6MNG - chains C and A of the 4 polymer chains in the assembly; structure by X-ray diffraction, 2.66 A resolution.

== Chain C ==
Protein: H-2 class II histocompatibility antigen, A-B alpha chain
Source organism: Mus musculus
UniProt: P14434 (HA2B_MOUSE); residues 0-178 here correspond to UniProt positions 27-205 (UniProt number = residue number + 27)
Chain sequence (179 residues; row label = number of the first residue in the row; numbering starts at 0):
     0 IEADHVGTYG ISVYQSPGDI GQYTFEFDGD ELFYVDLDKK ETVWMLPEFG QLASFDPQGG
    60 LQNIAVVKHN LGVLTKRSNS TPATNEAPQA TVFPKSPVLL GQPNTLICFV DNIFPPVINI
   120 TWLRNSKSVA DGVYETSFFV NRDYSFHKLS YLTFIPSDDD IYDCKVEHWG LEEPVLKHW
Unresolved in the structure: 123, 157-160
Cystine bridges: C107-C163
Swiss-Prot annotation at these positions:
  - glycosylation: N118 (N-linked (GlcNAc...) asparagine)

== Chain A ==
Protein: 4738 TCR alpha chain
Source organism: Mus musculus
Chain sequence (208 residues; each row starts with the number of its first residue):
     1 MQQVRQSPQS LTVWEGETAI LNCSYENSAF DYLPWYQQFP GEGPALLIAI RSVSDKKEDG
    61 RFTIFFNKRE KKLSLHITDS QPGDSATYFC AGIDTGANTG KLTFGHGTIL RVHPNIQNPD
   121 PAVYQLRDSK SSDKSVCLFT DFDSQTNVSQ SKDSDVYITD KCVLDMRSMD FKSNSAVAWS
   181 NKSDFACANA FNNSIIPEDT FFPSPESS
Unresolved in the structure: 1-2, 131-132, 204-208
Cystine bridges: C23-C90, C137-C187

== Interface between chain C and chain A ==
Pairs across the interface (7; chain C residue first):
  Q57(C) - N98(A)
  Q57(C) - T99(A)
  G58(C) - A97(A)
  G58(C) - N98(A)
  Q61(C) - N98(A)  hydrogen bond (side chain-backbone)
  Q61(C) - T99(A)
  N62(C) - N98(A)
Interface residues without a listed pair, chain A (4 interface residues in all): G100

== Overview ==
The chain C/chain A interface involves 4 residues from each chain; the contacts include 1 hydrogen bond. The
hydrogen-bonded pair is Q61(C)-N98(A).
Here chain C is H-2 class II histocompatibility antigen, A-B alpha chain and chain A is 4738 TCR alpha chain,
both from Mus musculus. Entry 6MNG (4738 TCR bound to IAb Padi4) was determined by X-ray diffraction (same
publication as 6MKD, 6MKR, 6MNM, 6MNN and 6MNO).
